3HPW - chains B and C of the 3 polymer chains in the assembly; structure by X-ray diffraction, 1.45 A resolution.

Chain B:
Name: Cytotoxic protein ccdB
Organism: Escherichia coli
Notes: fragment: CcdB
UniProt: P62554 (CCDB_ECOLI); residue numbers follow UniProt; this construct covers 1-101
Sequence (101 residues; row label = number of the first residue in the row):
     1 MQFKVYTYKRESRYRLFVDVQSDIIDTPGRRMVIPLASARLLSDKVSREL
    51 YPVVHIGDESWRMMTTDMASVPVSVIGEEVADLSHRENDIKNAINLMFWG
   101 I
UniProt features mapped onto this chain:
  - mutagenesis: Gln-21 (Q21L/S/Y: No phenotype), Trp-61 (W61L/Q/S/Y: No phenotype), Trp-99 to Ile-101 (Loss of toxicity, no decrease in protein stability. Still represses ccdAB operon, still forms complex with CcdA), Trp-99 (W99L/Q/S/Y: Loss of toxicity), Gly-100 (G100E/R: Loss of toxicity, no decrease in protein stability. Still represses ccdAB operon, still forms complex with CcdA), Ile-101 (I101R: Loss of toxicity)

Chain C:
Name: Protein ccdA
Notes: fragment: C-terminal domain
UniProt: P62552 (CCDA_ECOLI); numbering as in UniProt (aligned over 37-72)
Sequence (36 residues; each row starts with the number of its first residue):
    37 RRLRAERWKAENQEGMAEVARFIEMNGSFADENRDW
Disordered / not traced: 37-39
UniProt features mapped onto this chain:
  - region: Ala-41 to Trp-72 (Interaction with CcdB)
  - mutagenesis: Asn-62 to Trp-72 (Loss of protein stability), Arg-70 (R70K: Increased protein stability)

Interface between chain B and chain C:
Contacting residue pairs (42):
  Tyr-8(B) / Phe-65(C)
  Tyr-8(B) / Glu-68(C)  hydrogen bond
  Tyr-8(B) / Asn-69(C)  hydrogen bond
  Arg-10(B) / Glu-68(C)
  Arg-10(B) / Asn-69(C)  hydrogen bond
  Ser-12(B) / Glu-68(C)  hydrogen bond
  Arg-13(B) / Met-61(C)
  Arg-13(B) / Asn-62(C)
  Tyr-14(B) / Ile-59(C)
  Tyr-14(B) / Asn-62(C)
  Tyr-14(B) / Gly-63(C)
  Tyr-14(B) / Phe-65(C)  hydrophobic
  Phe-17(B) / Phe-65(C)  hydrophobic
  Arg-30(B) / Asn-69(C)  hydrogen bond (side chain-backbone)
  Arg-30(B) / Asp-71(C)  salt bridge
  Val-33(B) / Phe-65(C)  hydrophobic
  Pro-35(B) / Phe-65(C)  hydrophobic
  Ala-37(B) / Phe-58(C)  hydrophobic
  Leu-41(B) / Phe-58(C)  hydrophobic
  Leu-42(B) / Glu-54(C)
  Ser-43(B) / Glu-54(C)  hydrogen bond
  Lys-45(B) / Gly-51(C)
  Val-46(B) / Gly-51(C)
  Val-46(B) / Glu-54(C)
  Val-46(B) / Val-55(C)  hydrophobic
  Ser-47(B) / Asn-48(C)
  Leu-50(B) / Met-52(C)  hydrophobic
  Tyr-51(B) / Met-52(C)
  Tyr-51(B) / Val-55(C)
  Met-64(B) / Val-55(C)  hydrophobic
  Asp-67(B) / Ile-59(C)
  Asp-67(B) / Ser-64(C)  hydrogen bond
  Asp-67(B) / Phe-65(C)  hydrogen bond (side chain-backbone)
  Asp-67(B) / Ala-66(C)  hydrogen bond (side chain-backbone)
  Met-68(B) / Ala-66(C)
  Ala-69(B) / Phe-65(C)  hydrophobic
  Ala-69(B) / Ala-66(C)  hydrophobic
  Ser-70(B) / Asn-69(C)
  Val-71(B) / Phe-65(C)  hydrophobic
  Val-71(B) / Asn-69(C)
  Pro-72(B) / Asn-69(C)
  Leu-96(B) / Trp-44(C)  hydrophobic
Interface residues without a listed pair, chain B (27 interface residues in all): Val-75
Interface features reported in the paper:
  - pairs named by the authors: Tyr-8(B)/Phe-65(C), Tyr-14(B)/Phe-65(C)
  - interface residues, chain C: Phe-65(C)

In short:
Chain B and chain C form an interface of 27 and 17 residues respectively, with 9 hydrogen bonds and 1 salt
bridge. Polar pairs include Arg-30(B)/Asp-71(C), Tyr-8(B)/Glu-68(C) and Tyr-8(B)/Asn-69(C). The paper
describes contacts between Tyr-8(B) and Phe-65(C) and Tyr-14(B) and Phe-65(C). The paper reports the interface
residue Phe-65(C).
Here chain B is Cytotoxic protein ccdB (Escherichia coli) and chain C is Protein ccdA. Entry 3HPW (CcdB dimer
in complex with one C-terminal CcdA domain) was determined by X-ray diffraction, deposited together with 3G7Z.
